Entry 6AX6 (X-ray diffraction, 2.24 A resolution); this record covers chains A and B.

== Chain A (and B) ==
Name: Procollagen lysyl hydroxylase and glycosyltransferase
Notes: EC 1.14.11.4; fragment: lysyl hydroxylase domain; chain B of this document is another copy of the same molecule, construct and numbering; everything in this record applies to it too
UniProtKB: Q5UQC3 (PLOD_MIMIV); numbering as in UniProt (aligned over 680-895)
Amino-acid sequence (235 residues; numbered 661 to 895; the number before each row is that of its first residue):
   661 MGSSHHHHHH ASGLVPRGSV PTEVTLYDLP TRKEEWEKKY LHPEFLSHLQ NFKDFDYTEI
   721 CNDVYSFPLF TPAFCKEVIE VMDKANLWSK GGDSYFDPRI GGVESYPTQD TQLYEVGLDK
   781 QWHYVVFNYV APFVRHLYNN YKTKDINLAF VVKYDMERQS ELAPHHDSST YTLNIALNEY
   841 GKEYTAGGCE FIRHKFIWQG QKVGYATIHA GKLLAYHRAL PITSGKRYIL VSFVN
Unresolved in the structure: 661-682, 749-767, 817-821 (chain B: 661-682, 751-766)
Differences from the reference sequence: expression tag (661-679)
Bound ions: Fe2+: His825, Asp827, His877
UniProt features mapped onto this chain:
  - active site: Arg887
  - binding site (Fe cation): His825, Asp827, His877
  - mutagenesis: His825 to Asp827 (Complete loss of lysyl hydroxylase activity)
Reported in the primary citation:
  - Fe2+ coordination: His825, Asp827, His877
  - mutagenesis - K804E: decreased catalytic activity on collagen
  - mutagenesis - L873D: abolished catalytic activity on collagen
  - mutagenesis - L873D: unchanged catalytic activity on synthetic collagen peptide
  - mutagenesis - K804E: unchanged catalytic activity on synthetic peptide
  - mutagenesis - K804E: unchanged binding to Procollagen lysyl hydroxylase and glycosyltransferase (chain A)
  - mutagenesis - D827A: abolished binding to Procollagen lysyl hydroxylase and glycosyltransferase (chain A)

== Chain A / chain B interface ==
Pairs across the interface (40):
  Asn722(A) - Asn722(B)
  Asp723(A) - Arg853(B)  salt bridge
  Asp723(A) - Leu874(B)
  Tyr725(A) - Arg853(B)  hydrogen bond
  Leu797(A) - Arg853(B)  hydrogen bond (backbone-side chain)
  Tyr798(A) - His826(B)
  Tyr798(A) - Arg853(B)
  Tyr798(A) - Leu873(B)
  Tyr798(A) - Leu874(B)  hydrophobic
  Asn799(A) - His826(B)  hydrogen bond (backbone-side chain)
  Asn799(A) - Arg853(B)  hydrogen bond
  Asn799(A) - Tyr876(B)
  Tyr801(A) - His826(B)
  Tyr801(A) - Lys872(B)
  Tyr801(A) - Leu873(B)  hydrophobic
  His826(A) - Tyr798(B)  hydrogen bond (side chain-backbone)
  His826(A) - Asn799(B)  hydrogen bond (side chain-backbone)
  His826(A) - Tyr801(B)
  Thr830(A) - Lys872(B)
  Thr830(A) - Leu873(B)
  Tyr831(A) - Leu873(B)  hydrophobic
  Arg853(A) - Asp723(B)  salt bridge
  Arg853(A) - Tyr725(B)  hydrogen bond
  Arg853(A) - Leu797(B)  hydrogen bond (side chain-backbone)
  Arg853(A) - Tyr798(B)
  Arg853(A) - Asn799(B)  hydrogen bond
  Ala870(A) - Leu873(B)  hydrophobic
  Ala870(A) - Leu874(B)  hydrophobic
  Lys872(A) - Tyr801(B)
  Lys872(A) - Thr830(B)
  Leu873(A) - Tyr798(B)
  Leu873(A) - Tyr801(B)  hydrophobic
  Leu873(A) - Thr830(B)
  Leu873(A) - Tyr831(B)  hydrophobic
  Leu873(A) - Ala870(B)  hydrophobic
  Leu874(A) - Asp723(B)
  Leu874(A) - Tyr798(B)  hydrophobic
  Leu874(A) - Ala870(B)  hydrophobic
  Leu874(A) - Leu874(B)  hydrophobic
  Tyr876(A) - Asn799(B)
Interface residues without a listed pair, chain A (19 interface residues in all): Val794, Asn800, Ile852
Interface residues without a listed pair, chain B (18 interface residues in all): Val794, Asn800
From the paper, about this interface:
  - hot spots on chain A (mutagenesis) - L873D: abolished binding to another copy of this molecule

== In short ==
19 residues of chain A and 18 residues of chain B are in contact; the contacts include 9 hydrogen bonds and 2
salt bridges. Polar pairs include Asp723(A)-Arg853(B), Tyr725(A)-Arg853(B) and Leu797(A)-Arg853(B). From the
paper: K804E of chain A reduces catalytic activity on collagen; Fe2+ coordination by His825(A), Asp827(A) and
His877(A); 3 substitutions were tested in all.
Chain A and chain B are both Procollagen lysyl hydroxylase and glycosyltransferase; the structure, The crystal
structure of a lysyl hydroxylase from Acanthamoeba polyphaga mimivirus, was determined by X-ray diffraction
(same publication as 6AX7).
